3QNC - chains A and B; structure by X-ray diffraction, 1.60 A resolution.

Chain A (and B):
Protein: Oxacillinase
Source organism: Escherichia coli
Notes: EC 3.5.2.6; chain B of this document is another copy of the same molecule, construct and numbering; everything in this record applies to it too
Reference sequence: Q7BNC2 (Q7BNC2_ECOLX); residue numbers follow UniProt; this construct covers 20-207, 221-266
Sequence (244 residues; each row starts with the number of its first residue; note: 3 numbers in that range are skipped by the numbering (no residue carries them; nothing is unmodelled there)):
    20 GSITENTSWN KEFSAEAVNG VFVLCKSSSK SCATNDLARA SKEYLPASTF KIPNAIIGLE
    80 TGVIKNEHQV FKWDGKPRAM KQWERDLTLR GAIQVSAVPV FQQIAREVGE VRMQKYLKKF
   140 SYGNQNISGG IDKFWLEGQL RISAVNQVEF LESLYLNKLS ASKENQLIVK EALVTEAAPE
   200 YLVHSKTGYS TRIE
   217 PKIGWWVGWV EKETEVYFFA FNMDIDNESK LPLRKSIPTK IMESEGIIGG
Not modelled in the structure: 265-266 (chain B: 266)
Disulfides: Cys44-Cys51
Modified / non-standard residues: Lys70 (lysine nz-carboxylic acid; KCX)
Sequence notes: insertion (208-213, 217-220)
Ligand contacts: carbon dioxide (CO2): Arg58, Lys61, Tyr63, Pro217, Ile219, Asp240
What the authors report for this chain:
  - catalytic residues: Lys205 (by similarity / conservation)

How chain A and chain B interact:
Pairs across the interface (51):
  Asn85(A) with Lys182(B)
  Glu86(A) with Asn176(B), hydrogen bond; Lys182(B), salt bridge; Leu186(B); Lys189(B), salt bridge
  His87(A) with Tyr174(B), hydrogen bond (side chain-backbone)
  Val89(A) with Thr230(B)
  Arg104(A) with Glu229(B), salt bridge
  Asp105(A) with Thr230(B)
  Leu106(A) with Thr230(B)
  Thr107(A) with Glu229(B)
  Arg109(A) with Ala196(B); Ala197(B), hydrogen bond (side chain-backbone); Tyr200(B); Leu201(B)
  Gln113(A) with Pro198(B)
  Tyr174(A) with His87(B), hydrogen bond (backbone-side chain)
  Asn176(A) with Glu86(B), hydrogen bond
  Lys182(A) with Glu86(B), salt bridge; Glu183(B), salt bridge
  Glu183(A) with Lys182(B); Leu186(B)
  Leu186(A) with Glu86(B); Glu183(B); Leu186(B), hydrophobic
  Ile187(A) with Lys182(B)
  Lys189(A) with Glu86(B), salt bridge; Glu190(B)
  Glu190(A) with Lys189(B); Glu190(B), hydrogen bond (side chain-backbone); Val193(B); His203(B), salt bridge
  Val193(A) with Glu190(B); Ala196(B), hydrophobic
  Thr194(A) with Ala196(B)
  Glu195(A) with Ala196(B)
  Ala196(A) with Arg109(B); Val193(B), hydrophobic; Thr194(B); Glu195(B)
  Ala197(A) with Arg109(B), hydrogen bond (backbone-side chain)
  Pro198(A) with Arg109(B); Gln113(B)
  Tyr200(A) with Arg109(B)
  Leu201(A) with Arg109(B); Glu190(B)
  His203(A) with Glu190(B), salt bridge
  Glu229(A) with Thr107(B)
  Thr230(A) with Asp105(B); Leu106(B); Thr107(B)
Also at the interface, not in a pair above, chain A (31 interface residues in all): Leu175, Glu227
Also at the interface, not in a pair above, chain B (31 interface residues in all): Asn85, Val89, Arg104, Leu175, Ile187, Glu227

Overview:
Chain A and chain B each contribute 31 residues to their interface, with 7 hydrogen bonds and 8 salt bridges.
Polar contacts include Glu86(A)-Lys182(B), Glu86(A)-Lys189(B) and Arg104(A)-Glu229(B). Chain A binds carbon
dioxide. The paper reports the catalytic residue Lys205(A).
Chain A and chain B are both Oxacillinase (Escherichia coli); the structure, Crystal Structure of a Rationally
Designed OXA-10 Variant Showing Carbapenemase Activity, OXA-10loop48, was determined by X-ray diffraction
(same publication as 3QNB).
